3HPW - chains A and B of the 3 polymer chains in the assembly; structure by X-ray diffraction, 1.45 A resolution.

== Chain A (and B) ==
Name: Cytotoxic protein ccdB
From: Escherichia coli
Notes: fragment: CcdB; chain B of this document is another copy of the same molecule, construct and numbering; everything in this record applies to it too
Reference sequence: P62554 (CCDB_ECOLI); residues 1-101 here = UniProt positions 1-101
Amino-acid sequence (101 residues; numbered 1 to 101; the number before each row is that of its first residue):
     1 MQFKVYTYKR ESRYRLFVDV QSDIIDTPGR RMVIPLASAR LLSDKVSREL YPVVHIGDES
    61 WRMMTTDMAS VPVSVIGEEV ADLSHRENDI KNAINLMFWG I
Swiss-Prot annotation at these positions:
  - mutagenesis: Q21 (Q21L/S/Y: No phenotype), W61 (W61L/Q/S/Y: No phenotype), W99 to I101 (Loss of toxicity, no decrease in protein stability. Still represses ccdAB operon, still forms complex with CcdA), W99 (W99L/Q/S/Y: Loss of toxicity), G100 (G100E/R: Loss of toxicity, no decrease in protein stability. Still represses ccdAB operon, still forms complex with CcdA), I101 (I101R: Loss of toxicity)
Reported in the primary citation:
  - conformationally variable residues (order/disorder transition, side-chain flip): T7 to R15, W99

== Interface between chain A and chain B ==
Residue-residue contacts - 40 pairs, chain A then chain B:
  Q2(A) with F98(B), hydrogen bond (side chain-backbone); W99(B)
  V20(A) with F98(B)
  Q21(A) with M97(B)
  S22(A) with M97(B), hydrogen bond (backbone-backbone); F98(B), hydrogen bond (backbone-backbone); G100(B)
  I24(A) with G100(B)
  I25(A) with L96(B); M97(B)
  T27(A) with T66(B)
  M32(A) with M68(B), hydrophobic; M97(B), hydrophobic; F98(B), hydrophobic
  T66(A) with T27(B)
  M68(A) with M32(B), hydrophobic; F98(B), hydrophobic
  K91(A) with W99(B)
  I94(A) with F98(B), hydrophobic; W99(B), hydrophobic
  N95(A) with N95(B); W99(B), hydrogen bond
  L96(A) with S22(B); I25(B)
  M97(A) with Q21(B); S22(B), hydrogen bond (backbone-backbone); I25(B); M32(B), hydrophobic
  F98(A) with Q2(B), hydrogen bond (backbone-side chain); V20(B); S22(B), hydrogen bond (backbone-backbone); M32(B), hydrophobic; M68(B), hydrophobic; F98(B), hydrophobic
  W99(A) with Q2(B); K91(B); I94(B), hydrophobic; N95(B), hydrogen bond
  G100(A) with S22(B); I24(B)
Also at the interface, not in a pair above, chain A (23 interface residues in all): F3, L50, S70, I90, I101
Also at the interface, not in a pair above, chain B (23 interface residues in all): F3, L50, Y51, S70, I90

== Summary ==
The chain A/chain B interface involves 23 residues from each chain, with 8 hydrogen bonds. Polar contacts
include Q2(A)-F98(B), N95(A)-W99(B) and S22(A)-M97(B). UniProt lists 5 mutagenesis sites on chain A. From the
paper: conformational variability at T7(A) and W99(A).
Chain A and chain B are both Cytotoxic protein ccdB (Escherichia coli); the structure, CcdB dimer in complex
with one C-terminal CcdA domain, was determined by X-ray diffraction together with 3G7Z from the same study.
